6VZA - chain A; structure by X-ray diffraction, 1.47 A resolution.

# Chain A
Name: cytochrome P450 NasF5053
Source organism: Streptomyces sp. NRRL F-5053
Notes: engineered mutation(s): Q65I,A86G
Chain sequence (398 residues; row label = number of the first residue in the row):
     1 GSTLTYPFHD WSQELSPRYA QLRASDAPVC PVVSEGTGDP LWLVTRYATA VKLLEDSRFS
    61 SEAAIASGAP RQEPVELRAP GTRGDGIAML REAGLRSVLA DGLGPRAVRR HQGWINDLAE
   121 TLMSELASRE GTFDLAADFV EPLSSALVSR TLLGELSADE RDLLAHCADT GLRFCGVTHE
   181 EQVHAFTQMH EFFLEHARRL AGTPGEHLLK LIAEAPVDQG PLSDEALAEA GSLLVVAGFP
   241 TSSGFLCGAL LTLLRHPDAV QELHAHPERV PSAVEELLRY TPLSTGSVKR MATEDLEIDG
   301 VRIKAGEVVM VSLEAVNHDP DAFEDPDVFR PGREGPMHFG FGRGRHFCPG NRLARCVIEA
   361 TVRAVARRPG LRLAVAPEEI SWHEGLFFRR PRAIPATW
Disordered / not traced: 1-2, 218-220
Metal / ion sites: Na+ site 1 near A48 (its only coordinating residue here); heme Fe near C348 (its only coordinating residue here); Na+ site 2 near P369 (its only coordinating residue here)
Small-molecule neighbours:
  - heme (HEM): S61, I87, R91, L103, L147, L152, L233, A237, G238, T241, S242, F245, L278, L283, V288, R290, L313, G340, F341, G342, H346, C348, P349, G350, A354
  - Brevianamide F (QRP; (3S,8aS)-3-(1H-indol-3-ylmethyl)hexahydropyrrolo[1,2-a]pyrazine-1,4-dione), molecule 1: I65, L77, G86, I87, L172, L233, V236, A237, K289, F388
  - Brevianamide F (QRP), molecule 2: Q72, E73, L77, F174, T241, L283, S284, G286, S287, V288, K289, L313, F387, F388

# Summary
Chain A binds heme and Brevianamide F.
Chain A is cytochrome P450 NasF5053 (Streptomyces sp. NRRL F-5053); the structure, Crystal structure of
cytochrome P450 NasF5053 Q65I-A86G mutant variant from Streptomyces sp. NRRL F-5053 in the ..., was determined
by X-ray diffraction together with 6VXV, 6VZB and 6W0S from the same study.
